Entry 6HIV (electron microscopy, 7.80 A resolution (low resolution: residue-level contacts below are approximate; hydrogen-bond / salt-bridge calls are withheld)); this record covers chains AA and BA of the 154 polymer chains in the assembly.

== Chain AA ==
Molecule: 12S rRNA
Organism: Trypanosoma brucei brucei
Sequence (1179 nucleotides; numbered 1 to 1178 plus 27 insertion-coded residues; 26 numbers in that range are skipped by the numbering (no residue carries them; nothing is unmodelled there); the number before each row is that of its first residue; a row labelled like 848A-848Z holds insertion residues (848A, then the next letters in order)):
     1 AUUUUACCAAUUAAGAAGAAUAUUAUAAUAAUGGGUGUCUUAUAUUUUAA
    51 AUAAAUAUUUAAAUUCCGUGUAGUAAAUUUAUUAUUUGUAUUAUUUAUAU
   101 AAUAGGUGUAUUAUAUUUAAAUUUUAAAUUUGUUGUUUUAUAUUUAGAUA
   151 CAUAUUUAUAGAUUAAUAUAUUUAAAUAAUAUUUUAAAAUUUAUUGAACU
   201 GUAAUUAUUAGUUUAAUAUUUUUAGUUUGAUGUUGAAAUAUUUAAUUAAA
   251 GAUGUUACAGUUGUUCUAUAUGUACCAAAUAAAUAUAGUAAGAUUAUUUU
   301 AGUUGAAUUAAUAAAUAAAUAUUUAUUUUUCUUUGUAAAUAUUAUGAACA
   351 AUUUAAAAAUUAAUCUGUUUAACUAAAAUGUUAUAUAUAAUAAUCUAAGU
   401 UAAUUUGAAUAUUAAAAGUACAAGUAUAAUUUGUAAUUCUAAAGUAUAUU
   451 AAUUUUAUAUUUUUAGUAGGUAAAUGAAAAGUAUAAAUGGAUAUAACUUA
   501 AUAUUUAAUAUUUGUUUAAUGAAAAGUAUUUUAUUAUUAUAUUGUAUAGU
   551 AUUAUUAUAGUGUAUAGUUUUUUAAAAAUAUAAAAAUAUUGUUAAUAAAA
   601 UUAUCGUAUUUUAAGUGCGUUAAUUAAAUGCGUUUAUCUAAGAUAAUUAU
   651 UUAAGAUUAUUCUUGUAAAUAUAUUUAAAUAUUAAUAAUUCUUAAAAUAA
   701 AGAAACAUCCUCAAUUGCAAUAUUAUUGUAGCAUAGUAAUUUCUUAACUA
   751 AGUAUUUAAUUUUUCCAUAGAAAAUUUUUAAAUUACAAGAAAGAAAAUAA
   801 AGUAUGAAUUAAUAUCAAAAUUUUAAUAAAAAUUAAAAAAUUAAAAUA
848A-848Z GGGCAAGUCCUACUCUCCUUUACAAA
  849A G
   875 AGAAACAUUAUGAUAUGUAAUUGUAUGUUUGAUUGGGGCAAUACUAUAUU
   925 UAUUUAUAUAGCAUAAGAACUAUAUUCUUUGAAAUUAUAAAAGGUUCGAG
   975 CAGGUUAACAAGCAUUAAAAAUAAAUGUGUUUCAUCGUCUACUUAUUACC
  1025 AUGAUUGAUUGUUCAUCAAAAUAGUAAUUCGUUAGUUGGGUUAAAAUCGU
  1075 UGUAAAGCAGAUUUGUUUAUAUAUUUAAUUUUUAUAAUUAAUAAUAAUUA
  1125 AUAUAAGUACGCAAGGAUUGAUUAUUGAAAAAAGAAAGAAGAAUAUAAUU
  1175 UAUA
Unresolved in the structure: 199-276, 304-316, 345-368, 449-453, 584-793, 848A-848Z, 849A, 894-943, 956-1095, 1117-1155, 1177-1178
Differences from the reference sequence: conflict A448 (U1811 in 343546), U454 (G1817 in 343546), U455 (G1818 in 343546), A622 (U1985 in 343546), A636 (G1999 in 343546), G702 (A2065 in 343546), C706 (U2069 in 343546), C743 (G2106 in 343546), G752 (A2115 in 343546), U757 (A2120 in 343546), U760 (G2123 in 343546), U762 (G2125 in 343546), G789 (C2152 in 343546), G793 (U2156 in 343546), A877 (Unk2241 in 343546)
Metal / ion sites: Mg2+ site 1 near A30 (its only coordinating residue here); Mg2+ site 2 near A140 (its only coordinating residue here); Mg2+ site 3 near A146 (its only coordinating residue here); Mg2+ site 4: A411, U413; Mg2+ site 5: U438, C439

== Chain BA ==
Name: mL67
Organism: Trypanosoma brucei brucei
UniProtKB: D0A5V6 (D0A5V6_TRYB9); residues 1-831 here = UniProt positions 1-831
Amino-acid sequence (831 residues; row label = number of the first residue in the row):
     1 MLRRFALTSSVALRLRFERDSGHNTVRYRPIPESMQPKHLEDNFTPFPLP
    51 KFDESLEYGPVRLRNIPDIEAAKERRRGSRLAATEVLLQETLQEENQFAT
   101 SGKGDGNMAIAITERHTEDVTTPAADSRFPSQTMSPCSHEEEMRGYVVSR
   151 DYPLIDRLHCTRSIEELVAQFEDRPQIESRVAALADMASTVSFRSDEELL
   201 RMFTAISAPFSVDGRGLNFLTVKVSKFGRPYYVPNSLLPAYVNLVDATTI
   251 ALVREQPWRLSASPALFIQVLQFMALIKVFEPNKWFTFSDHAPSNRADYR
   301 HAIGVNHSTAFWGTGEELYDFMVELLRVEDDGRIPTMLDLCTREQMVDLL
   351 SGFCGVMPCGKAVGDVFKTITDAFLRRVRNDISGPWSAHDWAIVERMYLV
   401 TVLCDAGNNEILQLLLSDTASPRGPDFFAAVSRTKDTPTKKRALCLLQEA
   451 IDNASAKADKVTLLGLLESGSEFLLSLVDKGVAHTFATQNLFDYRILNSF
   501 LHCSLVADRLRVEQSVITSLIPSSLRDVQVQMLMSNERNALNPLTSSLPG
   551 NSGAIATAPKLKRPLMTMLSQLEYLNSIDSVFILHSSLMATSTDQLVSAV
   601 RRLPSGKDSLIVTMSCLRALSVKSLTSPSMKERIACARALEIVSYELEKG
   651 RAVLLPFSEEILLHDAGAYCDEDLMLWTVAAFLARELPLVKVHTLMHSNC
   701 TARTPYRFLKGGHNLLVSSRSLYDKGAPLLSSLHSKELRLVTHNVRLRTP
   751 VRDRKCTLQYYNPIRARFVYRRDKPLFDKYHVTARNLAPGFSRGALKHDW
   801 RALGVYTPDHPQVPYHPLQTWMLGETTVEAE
Unresolved in the structure: 1-127, 543-560, 825-831
Disulfide bonds: Cys354-Cys404

== How chain AA and chain BA interact ==
Pairs across the interface (113):
  A1(AA) - Lys631(BA)
  A1(AA) - Lys755(BA)
  U2(AA) - Thr221(BA)
  U2(AA) - Arg754(BA)
  U2(AA) - Lys755(BA)
  U2(AA) - Tyr760(BA)
  U2(AA) - Lys797(BA)
  U3(AA) - Leu220(BA)
  U3(AA) - Thr221(BA)
  U3(AA) - Lys223(BA)
  U3(AA) - Phe288(BA)
  U3(AA) - Arg754(BA)
  U3(AA) - Lys755(BA)
  U4(AA) - Ala590(BA)
  U4(AA) - Ser592(BA)
  U4(AA) - Gln595(BA)
  U4(AA) - His697(BA)
  U4(AA) - Ser698(BA)
  U4(AA) - Arg746(BA)
  U5(AA) - Pro230(BA)
  U5(AA) - Tyr232(BA)
  U5(AA) - Ser289(BA)
  U5(AA) - His291(BA)
  U5(AA) - Ala292(BA)
  U5(AA) - Ser698(BA)
  U5(AA) - Arg746(BA)
  A6(AA) - Arg229(BA)
  A6(AA) - Pro230(BA)
  G106(AA) - Asn744(BA)
  G106(AA) - Val745(BA)
  G106(AA) - Arg746(BA)
  U107(AA) - Arg739(BA)
  U107(AA) - Leu740(BA)
  U107(AA) - His743(BA)
  U107(AA) - Asn744(BA)
  G108(AA) - Tyr706(BA)
  G108(AA) - Lys736(BA)
  U109(AA) - Tyr706(BA)
  U109(AA) - Lys736(BA)
  A110(AA) - Arg229(BA)
  A110(AA) - His291(BA)
  A110(AA) - Ala292(BA)
  U117(AA) - Lys736(BA)
  U117(AA) - Glu737(BA)
  U117(AA) - Leu740(BA)
  U118(AA) - Val717(BA)
  U118(AA) - Ser718(BA)
  U118(AA) - Ser719(BA)
  U118(AA) - His734(BA)
  U118(AA) - Ser735(BA)
  U118(AA) - Lys736(BA)
  A838(AA) - Phe227(BA)
  A839(AA) - Lys226(BA)
  A839(AA) - Phe227(BA)
  U1104(AA) - Lys226(BA)
  U1105(AA) - Lys226(BA)
  U1109(AA) - Ser308(BA)
  A1110(AA) - His307(BA)
  A1111(AA) - Ala302(BA)
  A1111(AA) - His307(BA)
  U1112(AA) - Arg300(BA)
  U1113(AA) - Arg300(BA)
  U1113(AA) - His301(BA)
  U1113(AA) - Ala302(BA)
  A1114(AA) - Ala302(BA)
  A1114(AA) - Ile303(BA)
  A1156(AA) - Ile303(BA)
  A1156(AA) - Gly304(BA)
  A1156(AA) - Val305(BA)
  A1157(AA) - Lys226(BA)
  A1157(AA) - Tyr231(BA)
  A1157(AA) - Gly304(BA)
  A1157(AA) - Asn306(BA)
  G1158(AA) - Val222(BA)
  G1158(AA) - Tyr231(BA)
  G1158(AA) - Val233(BA)
  G1158(AA) - Pro234(BA)
  G1158(AA) - Asn235(BA)
  G1158(AA) - Ser236(BA)
  A1159(AA) - Thr221(BA)
  A1159(AA) - Val222(BA)
  A1159(AA) - Tyr761(BA)
  A1159(AA) - Pro763(BA)
  A1159(AA) - His798(BA)
  A1160(AA) - Asn762(BA)
  A1160(AA) - Pro763(BA)
  A1160(AA) - Ile764(BA)
  A1161(AA) - Ile764(BA)
  A1161(AA) - Arg767(BA)
  G1162(AA) - Phe768(BA)
  A1163(AA) - Arg771(BA)
  A1164(AA) - Arg767(BA)
  G1165(AA) - Arg771(BA)
  A1166(AA) - Phe768(BA)
  A1166(AA) - Arg771(BA)
  A1166(AA) - Arg772(BA)
  A1166(AA) - Asp773(BA)
  A1166(AA) - Pro775(BA)
  A1166(AA) - Leu776(BA)
  A1167(AA) - Pro775(BA)
  U1170(AA) - Arg772(BA)
  A1171(AA) - Tyr770(BA)
  A1171(AA) - Arg772(BA)
  A1172(AA) - Arg772(BA)
  A1172(AA) - Asp773(BA)
  A1172(AA) - Lys774(BA)
  A1172(AA) - Val782(BA)
  A1172(AA) - Thr783(BA)
  U1173(AA) - Arg772(BA)
  U1175(AA) - Lys774(BA)
  U1175(AA) - His781(BA)
  A1176(AA) - Asp778(BA)
  A1176(AA) - His781(BA)
Also at the interface, not in a pair above, chain AA (43 interface residues in all): G105, A119
Also at the interface, not in a pair above, chain BA (76 interface residues in all): Gly228, Leu588, Thr591, Lys710, Thr757, Phe777, Ala784

== Summary ==
Chain AA and chain BA form an interface of 43 and 76 residues respectively. A411(AA) and U413(AA) coordinate
Mg2+ site 4. U438(AA) and C439(AA) form the Mg2+ site 5.
Here chain AA is 12S rRNA and chain BA is mL67, both from Trypanosoma brucei brucei. Entry 6HIV (Cryo-EM
structure of the Trypanosoma brucei mitochondrial ribosome - This entry contains the complete mitoribosome)
was determined by electron microscopy, deposited together with 6HIW, 6HIX, 6HIY and 6HIZ.
